Entry 9K9T (electron microscopy, 2.96 A resolution); this record covers chains A and B of the 5 polymer chains in the assembly.

# Chain A
Protein: DNA polymerase
Organism: Monkeypox virus
Notes: EC 2.7.7.7
Reference sequence: A0A7H0DN44 (DPOL_MONPV); residues 1-1006 here = UniProt positions 1-1006
Sequence (1031 residues; numbered -24 to 1006; the number before each row is that of its first residue; numbers below 1 keep their minus sign (Met-24 is residue -24)):
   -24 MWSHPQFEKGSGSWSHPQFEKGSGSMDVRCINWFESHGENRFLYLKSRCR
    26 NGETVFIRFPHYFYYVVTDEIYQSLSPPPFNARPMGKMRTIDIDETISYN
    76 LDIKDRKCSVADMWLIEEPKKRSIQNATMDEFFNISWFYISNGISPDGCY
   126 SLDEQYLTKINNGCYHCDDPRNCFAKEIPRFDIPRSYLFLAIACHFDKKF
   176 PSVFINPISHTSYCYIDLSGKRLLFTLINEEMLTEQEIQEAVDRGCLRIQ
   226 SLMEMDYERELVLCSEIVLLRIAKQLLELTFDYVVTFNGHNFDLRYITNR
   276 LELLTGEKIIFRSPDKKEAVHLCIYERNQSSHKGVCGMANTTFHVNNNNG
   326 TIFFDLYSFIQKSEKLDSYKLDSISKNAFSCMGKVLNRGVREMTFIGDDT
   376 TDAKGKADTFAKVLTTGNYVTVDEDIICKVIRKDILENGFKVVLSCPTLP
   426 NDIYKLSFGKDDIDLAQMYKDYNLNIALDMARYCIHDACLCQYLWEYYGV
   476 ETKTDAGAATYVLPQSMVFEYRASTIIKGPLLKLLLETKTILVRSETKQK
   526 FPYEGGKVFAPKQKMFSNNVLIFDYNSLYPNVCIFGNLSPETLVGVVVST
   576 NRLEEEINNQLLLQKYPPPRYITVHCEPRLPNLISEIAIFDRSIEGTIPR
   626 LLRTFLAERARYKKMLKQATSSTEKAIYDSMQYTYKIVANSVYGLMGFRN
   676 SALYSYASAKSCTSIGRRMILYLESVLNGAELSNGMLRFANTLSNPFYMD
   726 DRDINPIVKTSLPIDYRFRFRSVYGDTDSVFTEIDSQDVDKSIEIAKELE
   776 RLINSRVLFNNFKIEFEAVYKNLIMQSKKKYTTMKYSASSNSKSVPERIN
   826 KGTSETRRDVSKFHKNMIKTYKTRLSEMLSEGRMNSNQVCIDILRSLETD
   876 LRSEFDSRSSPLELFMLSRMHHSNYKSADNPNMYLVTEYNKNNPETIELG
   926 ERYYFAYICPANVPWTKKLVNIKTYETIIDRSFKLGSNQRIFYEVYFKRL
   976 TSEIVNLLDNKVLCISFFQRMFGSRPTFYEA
Not modelled in the structure: -24 to 0, 305-314, 528-531, 1005-1006
Differences from the reference sequence: initiating methionine (-24); expression tag (-23 to 0); conflict Phe108 (Leu in A0A7H0DN44); engineered mutation Ala166 (Asp in A0A7H0DN44), Ala168 (Glu in A0A7H0DN44)

# Chain B
Protein: E4R
Organism: Monkeypox virus
Notes: EC 3.2.2.27
Reference sequence: Q5IXS4 (Q5IXS4_MONPV); numbering as in UniProt (aligned over 1-218)
Sequence (218 residues; each row starts with the number of its first residue):
     1 MNSVTISHAPYTITYHDDWEPVMSQLVEFYNEVASWLLRDETSPIPDKFF
    51 IQLKQPLRNKRVCVCGIDPYPKDGTGVPFESPNFTKKSIKEIASSISRLT
   101 GVIDYKGYNLNIIDGVIPWNYYLSCKLGETKSHAIYWDKISKLLLQHITK
   151 HVSVLYCLGKTDFSNIRAKLESPVTTIVGYHPAARDHQFEKDRSFEIINV
   201 LLELDNKTPINWAQGFIY

# How chain A and chain B interact
Pairs across the interface (10):
  Phe179(A) - Glu32(B)
  Phe179(A) - Val33(B)  hydrophobic
  Phe179(A) - Trp36(B)
  Phe179(A) - Ile135(B)
  Asn274(A) - Ile135(B)
  Glu277(A) - Ile135(B)
  Leu278(A) - Trp36(B)  hydrophobic
  Leu278(A) - Arg39(B)
  Leu278(A) - Tyr136(B)
  Leu924(A) - Glu28(B)
Also at the interface, not in a pair above, chain B (9 interface residues in all): Gln25, Lys139

# Summary
Chain A and chain B form an interface of 5 and 9 residues respectively.
Chain A is DNA polymerase and chain B is E4R, both from Monkeypox virus; the structure, MPXV DNA polymerase in
complex with CDV, was determined by electron microscopy (same publication as 9K9R, 9K9S, 9K9V and 9K9U).
